PDB entry 4KDT | X-ray diffraction, 2.60 A resolution | chains A and D

== Chain A ==
Name: Nanobody24
Notes: engineered mutation(s): P32G; antibody fragment or engineered binder
Amino-acid sequence (134 residues; each row starts with the number of its first residue):
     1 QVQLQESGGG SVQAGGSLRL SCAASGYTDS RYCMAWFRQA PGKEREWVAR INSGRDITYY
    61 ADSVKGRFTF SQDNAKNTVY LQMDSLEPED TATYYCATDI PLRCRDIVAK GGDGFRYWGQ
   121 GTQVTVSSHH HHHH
Unresolved in the structure: 130-134
Disulfides: C22-C96, C33-C104

== Chain D ==
Name: Beta-2-microglobulin
From: Homo sapiens
Reference sequence: P61769 (B2MG_HUMAN); residues 1-99 here correspond to UniProt positions 21-119 (UniProt number = residue number + 20)
Amino-acid sequence (100 residues; each row starts with the number of its first residue; numbering starts at 0):
     0 MIQRTPKIQV YSRHPAENGK SNFLNCYVSG FHGSDIEVDL LKNGERIEKV EHSDLSFSKD
    60 WSFYLLYYTE FTPTEKDEYA CRVNHVTLSQ PKIVKWDRDM
Unresolved in the structure: 0-2, 98-99
Disulfides: C25-C80
Sequence notes: expression tag (0); engineered mutation G32 (Pro52 in P61769)
Swiss-Prot annotation at these positions:
  - modified residue: Q2 (Pyrrolidone carboxylic acid)
  - glycosylation: I1 (N-linked (Glc) (glycation) isoleucine), K19 (N-linked (Glc) (glycation) lysine), K41 (N-linked (Glc) (glycation) lysine), K48 (N-linked (Glc) (glycation) lysine), K58 (N-linked (Glc) (glycation) lysine), K91 (N-linked (Glc) (glycation) lysine), K94 (N-linked (Glc) (glycation) lysine)
Reported in the primary citation:
  - mutagenesis - P32G: increased growth

== How chain A and chain D interact ==
Residue-residue contacts (31):
  C33(A) - E44(D)
  R50(A) - N42(D)  hydrogen bond (side chain-backbone)
  N52(A) - G43(D)  hydrogen bond (side chain-backbone)
  N52(A) - E44(D)
  N52(A) - R81(D)
  S53(A) - E44(D)  hydrogen bond
  D56(A) - R81(D)  salt bridge
  D56(A) - P90(D)
  D56(A) - I92(D)
  I57(A) - L40(D)  hydrophobic
  I57(A) - G43(D)
  I57(A) - I92(D)  hydrophobic
  T58(A) - K94(D)  hydrogen bond (backbone-side chain)
  Y59(A) - E77(D)
  Y59(A) - K94(D)
  P101(A) - E44(D)
  L102(A) - E47(D)
  C104(A) - N42(D)
  C104(A) - E44(D)
  R105(A) - K41(D)
  R105(A) - N42(D)  hydrogen bond (backbone-side chain)
  R105(A) - E44(D)
  R105(A) - R45(D)  hydrogen bond (side chain-backbone)
  R105(A) - E47(D)  salt bridge
  D106(A) - K41(D)  salt bridge
  I107(A) - N42(D)
  V108(A) - N42(D)
  V108(A) - K75(D)
  V108(A) - D76(D)
  A109(A) - N42(D)  hydrogen bond (backbone-side chain)
  K110(A) - E77(D)
Interface residues without a listed pair, chain A (18 interface residues in all): G54
Interface residues without a listed pair, chain D (16 interface residues in all): I46, Y78

== In short ==
18 residues of chain A face 16 of chain D across their interface; the contacts include 7 hydrogen bonds and 3
salt bridges. Polar pairs include D56(A)-R81(D), R105(A)-E47(D) and D106(A)-K41(D). The paper reports that
P32G of chain D increases growth.
Here chain A is Nanobody24 and chain D is Beta-2-microglobulin (Homo sapiens). Entry 4KDT (Structure of an
early native-like intermediate of beta2-microglobulin amyloidosis) was determined by X-ray diffraction.
